1NYB - chains B and A; structure by solution NMR.

Chain B:
Molecule: BoxB RNA
Sequence (24 nucleotides; row label = number of the first residue in the row):
     1 GGUUCACCUCUAACCGGGUGAGCC

Chain A:
Name: Probable regulatory protein N
Source organism: Enterobacteria phage phi21
UniProtKB: P07243 (REGN_BPPH3); residue numbers follow UniProt; this construct covers 8-29
Amino-acid sequence (22 residues; each row starts with the number of its first residue):
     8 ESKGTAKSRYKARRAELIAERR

Chain B / chain A interface:
Pairs across the interface - 21 pairs, chain B then chain A:
  C7(B) / Ala-13(A)  base contact
  C7(B) / Arg-16(A)  phosphate contact
  C8(B) / Ala-13(A)  base contact
  C8(B) / Lys-14(A)  base contact
  C8(B) / Arg-20(A)  phosphate contact
  U9(B) / Lys-14(A)  base contact
  U9(B) / Tyr-17(A)  phosphate contact
  U9(B) / Arg-20(A)  phosphate contact
  C10(B) / Tyr-17(A)  phosphate contact
  C10(B) / Arg-21(A)  phosphate contact
  U11(B) / Arg-21(A)  phosphate contact
  A12(B) / Arg-21(A)  phosphate contact
  A12(B) / Ile-25(A)  phosphate contact
  A12(B) / Arg-28(A)  sugar contact
  A13(B) / Lys-18(A)  phosphate contact
  A13(B) / Arg-21(A)  phosphate contact
  A13(B) / Ala-22(A)  phosphate contact
  A13(B) / Ile-25(A)  phosphate contact
  C14(B) / Lys-18(A)  phosphate contact
  G16(B) / Lys-14(A)  base contact
  G17(B) / Lys-14(A)  base contact

Overview:
The chain B/chain A interface involves 10 residues from each chain.
Here chain B is BoxB RNA and chain A is Probable regulatory protein N (Enterobacteria phage phi21). Entry 1NYB
(Solution structure of the bacteriophage PHI21 N peptide-boxb RNA complex) was determined by solution NMR.
